Entry 1GTS (X-ray diffraction, 2.80 A resolution); this record covers chains B and A.

Chain B:
Molecule: TRNAGLN
Organism: Escherichia coli
Sequence (74 nucleotides; numbered 2 to 76; 1 number in that range is skipped by the numbering (no residue carries it; nothing is unmodelled there); the number before each row is that of its first residue):
     2 GGGGUAUCGCCAAGC
    18 GGUAAGGCACCGGAUUCUGAUUCCGGCAUUCCGAGGUUCGAAUCCUCGUA
    68 CCCCAGCCA

Chain A:
Name: Protein (glutaminyl-tRNA synthetase (e.c.6.1.1.18))
Organism: Escherichia coli
Reference sequence: P00962 (SYQ_ECOLI); residues 1-553 here = UniProt positions 1-553
Chain sequence (553 residues; numbered 1 to 553; the number before each row is that of its first residue):
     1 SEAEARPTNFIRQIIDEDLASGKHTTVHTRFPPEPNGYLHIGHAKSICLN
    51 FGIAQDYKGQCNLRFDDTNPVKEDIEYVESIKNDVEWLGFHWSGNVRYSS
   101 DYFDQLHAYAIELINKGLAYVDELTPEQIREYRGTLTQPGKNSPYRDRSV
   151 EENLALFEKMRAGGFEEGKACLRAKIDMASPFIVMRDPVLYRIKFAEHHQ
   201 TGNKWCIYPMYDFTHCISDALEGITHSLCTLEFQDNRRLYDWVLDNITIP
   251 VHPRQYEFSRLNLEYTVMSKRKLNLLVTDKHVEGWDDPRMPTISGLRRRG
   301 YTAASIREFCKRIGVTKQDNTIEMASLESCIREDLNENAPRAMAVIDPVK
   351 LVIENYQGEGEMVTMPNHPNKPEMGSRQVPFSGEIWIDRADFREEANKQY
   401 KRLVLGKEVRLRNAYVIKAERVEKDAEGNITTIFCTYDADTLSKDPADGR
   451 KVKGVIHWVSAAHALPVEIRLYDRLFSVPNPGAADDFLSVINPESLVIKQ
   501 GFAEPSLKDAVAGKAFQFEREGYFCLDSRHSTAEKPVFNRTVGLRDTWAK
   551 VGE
Unresolved in the structure: 1-7, 443-453, 548-553
Disulfides: Cys48-Cys310
UniProt features mapped onto this chain:
  - binding site (L-glutamine): Asp67

Chain B / chain A interface:
Contacting residue pairs (100):
  G2(B) with Leu136(A), base contact; Thr137(A), base contact; Pro181(A), hydrogen bond to the base; Ile183(A), base contact
  G3(B) with Pro181(A), sugar contact; Phe182(A), sugar contact; Asp235(A), hydrogen bond to the base
  G4(B) with Phe182(A), sugar contact; Gln234(A), sugar contact; Asp235(A), sugar contact; Arg238(A), hydrogen bond to the phosphate
  G5(B) with Gln234(A), hydrogen bond to the sugar; Arg237(A), salt bridge to the phosphate; Arg238(A), salt bridge to the phosphate; Lys317(A), hydrogen bond to the phosphate
  U6(B) with Lys317(A), salt bridge to the phosphate; Gln318(A), hydrogen bond to the sugar
  A7(B) with Gln318(A), hydrogen bond to the phosphate
  U8(B) with Gln318(A), hydrogen bond to the phosphate
  G10(B) with Glu323(A), hydrogen bond to the base
  C11(B) with Thr321(A), hydrogen bond to the sugar; Ile322(A), sugar contact; Glu323(A), hydrogen bond to the sugar
  C12(B) with Ile313(A), hydrogen bond to the sugar; Asn320(A), phosphate contact; Thr321(A), hydrogen bond to the phosphate
  A13(B) with Ile313(A), sugar contact; Thr316(A), hydrogen bond to the phosphate; Gln318(A), phosphate contact
  A14(B) with Thr316(A), phosphate contact
  C16(B) with Gln13(A), hydrogen bond to the base
  C25(B) with Ala325(A), hydrogen bond to the sugar; Ser326(A), sugar contact; Ser329(A), hydrogen bond to the phosphate
  A26(B) with Ala325(A), sugar contact; Ser329(A), phosphate contact; Arg545(A), salt bridge to the phosphate
  C27(B) with Arg545(A), salt bridge to the phosphate
  C34(B) with Arg410(A), base contact; Leu411(A), base contact; Arg412(A), hydrogen bond to the phosphate; Asn413(A), hydrogen bond to the base; Ala414(A), hydrogen bond to the base; Leu442(A), base contact; Val455(A), sugar contact
  U35(B) with Arg341(A), hydrogen bond to the base; Pro369(A), base contact; Arg412(A), salt bridge to the phosphate; Val455(A), sugar contact; Gln517(A), hydrogen bond to the base; Glu519(A), hydrogen bond to the base; Arg520(A), hydrogen bond to the base
  G36(B) with Gln399(A), hydrogen bond to the base; Tyr400(A), base contact; Lys401(A), salt bridge to the phosphate; Arg402(A), hydrogen bond to the base; Val455(A), phosphate contact; Arg520(A), salt bridge to the phosphate; Asp546(A), sugar contact; Thr547(A), hydrogen bond to the phosphate
  A37(B) with Asn370(A), base contact; Leu544(A), sugar contact; Arg545(A), sugar contact; Thr547(A), hydrogen bond to the phosphate
  U38(B) with Asn336(A), hydrogen bond to the sugar; Asn370(A), hydrogen bond to the base; Arg545(A), phosphate contact
  C69(B) with Asp319(A), hydrogen bond to the sugar
  C70(B) with Glu232(A), sugar contact
  C71(B) with Leu136(A), base contact; Ile183(A), base contact
  A72(B) with Arg130(A), sugar contact; Arg133(A), hydrogen bond to the phosphate; Thr135(A), base contact; Leu136(A), base contact; Ile183(A), sugar contact
  G73(B) with Arg130(A), phosphate contact; Arg133(A), salt bridge to the phosphate
  C74(B) with Leu124(A), hydrogen bond to the base; Thr125(A), base contact; Pro126(A), base contact; Arg133(A), salt bridge to the phosphate; Gly168(A), hydrogen bond to the base; Val189(A), sugar contact; Arg192(A), base contact; Met210(A), sugar contact
  C75(B) with Asn69(A), hydrogen bond to the sugar; Lys72(A), sugar contact; Arg192(A), salt bridge to the phosphate; Lys194(A), salt bridge to the phosphate; Met210(A), sugar contact
  A76(B) with Glu34(A), sugar contact; Asp66(A), phosphate contact; Thr68(A), hydrogen bond to the phosphate; Asn69(A), phosphate contact; Arg192(A), salt bridge to the phosphate; Met210(A), phosphate contact; Tyr211(A), hydrogen bond to the phosphate; Phe233(A), base contact; Asn236(A), base contact
Interface residues without a listed pair, chain B (31 interface residues in all): G15, G24
Interface residues without a listed pair, chain A (76 interface residues in all): Thr8, Ile129, Gly134, Ala170, Cys171, Ile193, Pro209, Leu231, Arg312, Gly314, Val315, Thr441

Summary:
The interface between chain B and chain A involves 31 residues on one side and 76 on the other; the contacts
include 37 hydrogen bonds and 13 salt bridges. Polar contacts include G2(B)-Pro181(A), G3(B)-Asp235(A) and
G10(B)-Glu323(A). From UniProt: L-glutamine-binding residue Asp67(A) on chain A.
Chain B is TRNAGLN and chain A is Protein (glutaminyl-tRNA synthetase (e.c.6.1.1.18)), both from Escherichia
coli; the structure, Structural basis for transfer RNA aminoaceylation by escherichia coli glutaminyl-tRNA
synthetase, was determined by X-ray diffraction.
